Entry 9JH5 (electron microscopy, 2.76 A resolution); this record covers chains B and N of the 6 polymer chains in the assembly.

[Chain B]
Molecule: Guanine nucleotide-binding protein G(I)/G(S)/G(T) subunit beta-1
From: Homo sapiens
UniProtKB: P62873 (GBB1_HUMAN); residues 2-340 here = UniProt positions 2-340
Sequence (358 residues; numbered -17 to 340; the number before each row is that of its first residue; numbers below 1 keep their minus sign (Met-17 is residue -17)):
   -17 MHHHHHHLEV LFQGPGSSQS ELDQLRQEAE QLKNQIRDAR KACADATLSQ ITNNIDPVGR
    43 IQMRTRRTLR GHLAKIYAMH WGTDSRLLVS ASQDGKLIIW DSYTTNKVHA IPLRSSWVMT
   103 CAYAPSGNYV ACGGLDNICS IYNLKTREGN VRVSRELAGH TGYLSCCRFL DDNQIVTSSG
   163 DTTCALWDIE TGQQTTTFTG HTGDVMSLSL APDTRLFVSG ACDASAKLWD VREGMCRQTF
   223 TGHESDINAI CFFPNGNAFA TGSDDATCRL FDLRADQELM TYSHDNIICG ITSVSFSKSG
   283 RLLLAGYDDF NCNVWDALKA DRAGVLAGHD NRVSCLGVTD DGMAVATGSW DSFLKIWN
Unresolved in the structure: -17 to 2
Sequence notes: initiating methionine (-17); expression tag (-16 to 1)
Curated features (UniProtKB/Swiss-Prot):
  - modified residue: Ser2 (N-acetylserine), His266 (Phosphohistidine)
  - natural variant: Leu30 (L30F: In MRD42; uncertain significance), Arg52 (R52G: In MRD42), Gly64 (G64V: In MRD42), Asp76 (D76E: In MRD42; D76G: In MRD42), Gly77 (G77S: In MRD42), Lys78 (K78R: In MRD42), Ile80 (I80N: In MRD42; I80T: In MRD42), His91 (H91R: In MRD42; uncertain significance), Ala92 (A92T: In MRD42), Pro94 (P94S: In MRD42), Leu95 (L95P: In MRD42), Arg96 (R96L: In MRD42), 5 further natural variant entries in UniProt

[Chain N]
Molecule: Nb35
From: Lama glama
Sequence (151 residues; each row starts with the number of its first residue; numbers below 1 keep their minus sign (Met-22 is residue -22)):
   -22 MKYLLPTAAA GLLLLAAQPA MAMQVQLQES GGGLVQPGGS LRLSCAASGF TFSNYKMNWV
    38 RQAPGKGLEW VSDISQSGAS ISYTGSVKGR FTISRDNAKN TLYLQMNSLK PEDTAVYYCA
    98 RCPAPFTRDC FDVTSTTYAY RGQGTQVTVS S
Unresolved in the structure: -22 to 0
Disulfide bonds: Cys22-Cys96

[How chain B and chain N interact]
Pairs across the interface (19):
  Cys204(B) - Tyr117(N)  hydrogen bond (backbone-side chain)
  Asp205(B) - Tyr117(N)
  Ala206(B) - Tyr117(N)
  Thr223(B) - Gln1(N)
  Glu226(B) - Val2(N)
  Glu226(B) - Gly26(N)
  Glu226(B) - Phe27(N)
  Glu226(B) - Thr28(N)
  Glu226(B) - Tyr32(N)  hydrogen bond
  Glu226(B) - Arg98(N)  hydrogen bond (backbone-side chain)
  Glu226(B) - Tyr117(N)
  Ser227(B) - Arg98(N)
  Ser227(B) - Pro100(N)  hydrogen bond (side chain-backbone)
  Ser227(B) - Ala101(N)
  Ser227(B) - Tyr117(N)
  Asp228(B) - Tyr117(N)  hydrogen bond (backbone-side chain)
  Asp246(B) - Ala101(N)
  Asp246(B) - Pro102(N)
  Ile270(B) - Phe103(N)
Interface residues without a listed pair, chain B (13 interface residues in all): Lys15, Thr184, His225, Asp247
Interface residues without a listed pair, chain N (13 interface residues in all): Ala116

[In short]
Chain B and chain N each contribute 13 residues to their interface; the contacts include 5 hydrogen bonds.
Polar contacts include Cys204(B)-Tyr117(N), Glu226(B)-Tyr32(N) and Glu226(B)-Arg98(N).
Here chain B is Guanine nucleotide-binding protein G(I)/G(S)/G(T) subunit beta-1 (Homo sapiens) and chain N is
Nb35 (Lama glama). Entry 9JH5 (Activation mechanism of CYSLTR2 by C16:0 ceramide) was determined by electron
microscopy together with 9JH6 from the same study.
